PDB entry 5O6V | electron microscopy, 3.90 A resolution | chains B and L of the 10 polymer chains in the assembly

# Chain B
Molecule: Envelope protein
From: Tick-borne encephalitis virus (strain Hypr)
UniProt: Q01299 (POLG_TBEVH); residues 1-496 here correspond to UniProt positions 281-776 (UniProt number = residue number + 280)
Amino-acid sequence (496 residues; each row starts with the number of its first residue):
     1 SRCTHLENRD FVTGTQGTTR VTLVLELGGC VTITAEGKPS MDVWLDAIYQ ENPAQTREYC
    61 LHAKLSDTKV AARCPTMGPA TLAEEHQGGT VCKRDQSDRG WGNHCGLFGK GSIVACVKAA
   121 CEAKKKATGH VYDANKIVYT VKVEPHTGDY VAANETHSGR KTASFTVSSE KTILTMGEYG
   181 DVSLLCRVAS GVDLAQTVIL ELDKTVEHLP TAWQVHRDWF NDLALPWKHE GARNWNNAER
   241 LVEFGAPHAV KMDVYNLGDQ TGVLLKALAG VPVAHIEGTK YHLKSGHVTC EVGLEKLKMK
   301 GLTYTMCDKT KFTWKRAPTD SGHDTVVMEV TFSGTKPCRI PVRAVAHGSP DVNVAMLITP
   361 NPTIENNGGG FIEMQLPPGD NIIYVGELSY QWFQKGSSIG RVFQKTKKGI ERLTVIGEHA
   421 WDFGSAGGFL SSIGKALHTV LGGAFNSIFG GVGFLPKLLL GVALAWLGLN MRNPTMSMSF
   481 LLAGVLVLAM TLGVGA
Disordered / not traced: 493-496
Cystine bridges: Cys-3/Cys-30, Cys-60/Cys-121, Cys-74/Cys-105, Cys-92/Cys-116, Cys-186/Cys-290, Cys-307/Cys-338
Covalently attached groups: N-acetylglucosamine (NAG) linked to Asn-154
UniProt features mapped onto this chain:
  - region: Asp-98 to Gly-111 (Fusion peptide)
  - site: Ala-496 (Cleavage)
  - glycosylation: Asn-154 (N-linked (GlcNAc...) asparagine)

# Chain L
Molecule: Fab 19/1786 - Light chain
From: Mus musculus
Notes: antibody fragment or engineered binder
Amino-acid sequence (208 residues; each row starts with the number of its first residue):
     1 DIVMTQSQKF MSTSVGDRVT VTCKASQNVG TNVAWYQQKP GQSPKGLIYS ASYRYSGVPD
    61 RFIGSGSGTD FTLTISNVQS GDLAEYFCQQ YNNHPLTFGA GTKLELKRAD AAPTVSIFPP
   121 SSEQLTSGGA SVVCFLNNFY PKDINVKWKI DGSERQDGVL NSWTDQDSKD STYSMSSTLT
   181 LTKDEYERHN SYTCEATHKT STSPIVKS
Cystine bridges: Cys-23/Cys-88, Cys-134/Cys-194

# Interface between chain B and chain L
Residue-residue contacts - 13 pairs, chain B then chain L:
  Ser-333(B) / Asn-32(L)  hydrogen bond (backbone-side chain)
  Gly-334(B) / Asn-32(L)
  Gly-334(B) / Tyr-91(L)
  Gly-334(B) / Asn-92(L)
  Thr-335(B) / Tyr-91(L)
  Thr-335(B) / Asn-92(L)
  Thr-335(B) / His-94(L)
  Lys-336(B) / Asn-32(L)
  Lys-336(B) / Asn-92(L)  hydrogen bond (backbone-backbone)
  Lys-336(B) / Asn-93(L)
  Lys-336(B) / His-94(L)  hydrogen bond (backbone-backbone)
  Pro-337(B) / His-94(L)  hydrogen bond (backbone-side chain)
  Asn-366(B) / Asn-92(L)
Interface residues without a listed pair, chain B (8 interface residues in all): Thr-305, Lys-311
Interface residues without a listed pair, chain L (8 interface residues in all): Gln-27, Ser-50, Leu-96

# In short
Chain B and chain L each contribute 8 residues to their interface; the contacts include 4 hydrogen bonds.
Polar contacts include Ser-333(B)/Asn-32(L), Pro-337(B)/His-94(L) and Lys-336(B)/Asn-92(L).
Chain B is Envelope protein (Tick-borne encephalitis virus (strain Hypr)) and chain L is Fab 19/1786 - Light
chain (Mus musculus); the structure, The cryo-EM structure of Tick-borne encephalitis virus complexed with Fab
fragment of neutralizing antibody 19/1786, was determined by electron microscopy together with 5O6A from the
same study.
